Entry 5IZ5 (X-ray diffraction, 2.20 A resolution); this record covers chain A.

== Chain A ==
Protein: Cytosolic phospholipase A2 delta
Source organism: Homo sapiens
Notes: EC 3.1.1.4
UniProtKB: Q86XP0 (PA24D_HUMAN); residue numbers follow UniProt; this construct covers 2-810
Amino-acid sequence (814 residues; row label = number of the first residue in the row; numbers below 1 keep their minus sign (Gly-3 is residue -3)):
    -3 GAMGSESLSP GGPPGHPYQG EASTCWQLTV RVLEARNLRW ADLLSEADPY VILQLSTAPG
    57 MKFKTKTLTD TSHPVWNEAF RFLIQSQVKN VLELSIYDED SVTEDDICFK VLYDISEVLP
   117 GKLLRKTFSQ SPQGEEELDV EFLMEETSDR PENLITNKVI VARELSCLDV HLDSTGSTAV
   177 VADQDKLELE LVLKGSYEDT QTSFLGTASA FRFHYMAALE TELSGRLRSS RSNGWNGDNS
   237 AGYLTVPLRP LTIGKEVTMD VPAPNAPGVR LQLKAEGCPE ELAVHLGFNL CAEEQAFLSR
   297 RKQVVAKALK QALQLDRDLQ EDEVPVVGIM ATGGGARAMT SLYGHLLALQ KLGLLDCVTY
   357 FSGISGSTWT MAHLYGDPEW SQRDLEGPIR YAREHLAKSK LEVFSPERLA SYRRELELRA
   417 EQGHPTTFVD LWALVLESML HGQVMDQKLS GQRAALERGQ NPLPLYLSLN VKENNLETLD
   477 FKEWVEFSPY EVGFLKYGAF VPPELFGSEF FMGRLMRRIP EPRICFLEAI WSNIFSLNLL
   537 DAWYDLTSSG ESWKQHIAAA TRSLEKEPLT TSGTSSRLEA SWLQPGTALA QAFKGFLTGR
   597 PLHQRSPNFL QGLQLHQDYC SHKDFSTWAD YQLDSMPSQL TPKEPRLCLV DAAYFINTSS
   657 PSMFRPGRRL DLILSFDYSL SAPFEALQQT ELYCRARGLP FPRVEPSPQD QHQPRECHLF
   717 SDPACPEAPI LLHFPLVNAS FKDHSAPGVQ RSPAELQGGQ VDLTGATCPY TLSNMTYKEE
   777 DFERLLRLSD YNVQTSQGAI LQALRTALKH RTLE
Not modelled in the structure: -3 to 15, 38-42, 170-181, 227-234, 553-562, 808-810
Disulfide bonds: Cys163-Cys274
Differences from the reference sequence: expression tag (-3 to 1); engineered mutation Ala554 (Lys in Q86XP0), Ala555 (Asp in Q86XP0), Ala556 (Lys in Q86XP0)
UniProt features mapped onto this chain:
  - active site: Ser361 (Nucleophile), Asp647 (Proton acceptor)
  - binding site (Ca(2+)): Asp38, Asp44, Asp94, Asp96, Asp102
  - binding site (substrate): Gly330, Gly331

== Overview ==
From UniProt: active-site residues Ser361 and Asp647, 5 Ca2+-binding residues and substrate-binding residues
Gly330 and Gly331.
Chain A is Cytosolic phospholipase A2 delta (Homo sapiens); the structure, Human GIVD cytosolic phospholipase
A2, was determined by X-ray diffraction together with 5IXC and 5IZR from the same study.
